PDB entry 5GWS | X-ray diffraction, 2.35 A resolution | chains A and D of the 4 polymer chains in the assembly

# Chain A (and D)
Molecule: 4-hydroxyisolecuine dehydrogenase
From: Bacillus thuringiensis
Notes: chain D of this document is another copy of the same molecule, construct and numbering; everything in this record applies to it too
Reference sequence: A0A0K0Q8K4 (A0A0K0Q8K4_BACTU); numbering as in UniProt (aligned over 1-248)
Chain sequence (282 residues; numbered 1 to 282; the number before each row is that of its first residue):
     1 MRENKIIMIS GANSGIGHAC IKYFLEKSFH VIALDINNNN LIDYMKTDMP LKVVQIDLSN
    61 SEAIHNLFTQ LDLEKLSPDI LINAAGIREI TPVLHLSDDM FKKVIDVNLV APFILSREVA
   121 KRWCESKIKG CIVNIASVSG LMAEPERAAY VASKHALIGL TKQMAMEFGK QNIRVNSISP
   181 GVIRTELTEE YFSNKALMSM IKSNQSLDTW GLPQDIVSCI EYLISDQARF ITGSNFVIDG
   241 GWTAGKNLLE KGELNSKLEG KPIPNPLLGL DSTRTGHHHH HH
Not modelled in the structure: 1-5, 189-195, 246-282 (chain D: 1-5, 41-50, 184-202, 246-282)
Construct notes: expression tag (249-282)
Small-molecule neighbours:
  - NAD (nicotinamide-adenine-dinucleotide): Gly11, Asn13, Ser14, Gly15, Ile16, Gly17, Asp35, Ile36, Asn37, Ile56, Asp57, Leu58, Ser59, Ala84, Ala85, Gly86, Ile87, Val107, Ile135, Ala136, Ser137, Tyr150, Lys154, Pro180, Gly181, Val182, Ile183, Thr185, Glu186, Leu187, Thr188
  - succinic acid (SIN): Arg88, Ser137, Ser139, Glu144, Arg147, Tyr150, Gly181, Leu187, Thr188
What the authors report for this chain:
  - binding site for succinic acid: Arg88, Ser137, Arg147, Tyr150
  - catalytic residues: Ser137, Tyr150 (proposed by the authors, not directly observed)
  - specificity-determining residues: Arg88
  - mutagenesis - R88A, R147A, Y191A: decreased catalytic activity
  - specificity-determining residues: Leu187, Thr188 (from molecular simulation)

# Interface between chain A and chain D
Residue-residue contacts (68):
  Lys162(A) with Ala244(D)
  Ala165(A) with Ser206(D)
  Met166(A) with Ser206(D); Ala244(D), hydrophobic; Gly245(D)
  Gly169(A) with Ser206(D); Leu207(D)
  Lys170(A) with Ser206(D), hydrogen bond (backbone-backbone)
  Val182(A) with Phe230(D)
  Ile183(A) with Phe230(D), hydrophobic
  Gln205(A) with Phe230(D)
  Ser206(A) with Ala165(D); Met166(D); Gly169(D); Lys170(D), hydrogen bond (backbone-backbone)
  Leu207(A) with Gly169(D); Arg229(D); Phe230(D); Thr232(D)
  Asp208(A) with Lys170(D)
  Thr209(A) with Phe230(D)
  Trp210(A) with Arg229(D), hydrogen bond (backbone-side chain); Phe230(D)
  Gly211(A) with Phe230(D)
  Leu212(A) with Arg229(D)
  Asp215(A) with Arg229(D), salt bridge; Phe230(D)
  Ser218(A) with Gln227(D)
  Cys219(A) with Tyr222(D)
  Tyr222(A) with Ser218(D); Cys219(D), hydrogen bond (side chain-backbone); Tyr222(D), hydrophobic
  Gln227(A) with Ser218(D)
  Arg229(A) with Leu207(D); Thr209(D); Trp210(D), hydrogen bond (side chain-backbone); Asp215(D), salt bridge
  Phe230(A) with Val182(D); Gln205(D); Leu207(D), hydrophobic; Thr209(D); Trp210(D); Gly211(D); Asp215(D); Ile238(D); Asp239(D); Gly240(D), hydrogen bond (backbone-backbone)
  Ile231(A) with Ile238(D), hydrophobic
  Thr232(A) with Leu207(D); Asp239(D); Gly240(D); Gly241(D), hydrogen bond (backbone-backbone)
  Ser234(A) with Val237(D), hydrogen bond (side chain-backbone)
  Phe236(A) with Phe236(D), hydrophobic; Val237(D)
  Val237(A) with Ser234(D), hydrogen bond (backbone-side chain); Phe236(D)
  Ile238(A) with Phe230(D); Ile231(D), hydrophobic; Phe236(D), hydrophobic
  Asp239(A) with Phe230(D); Thr232(D)
  Gly240(A) with Phe230(D), hydrogen bond (backbone-backbone); Thr232(D)
  Gly241(A) with Thr232(D), hydrogen bond (backbone-backbone)
  Ala244(A) with Lys162(D); Met166(D), hydrophobic
  Gly245(A) with Met166(D), hydrogen bond (backbone-side chain)
Other interface residues (no listed pair), chain A (36 interface residues in all): Asn172, Arg174, Asn235
Other interface residues (no listed pair), chain D (36 interface residues in all): Asn172, Arg174, Ile183, Asp208, Leu212, Asn235

# Overview
The chain A/chain D interface involves 36 residues from each chain, with 12 hydrogen bonds and 2 salt bridges.
Among the polar pairs are Asp215(A)-Arg229(D), Trp210(A)-Arg229(D) and Tyr222(A)-Cys219(D). Bound to chain A:
NAD and succinic acid. The paper reports catalytic residues Ser137(A) and Tyr150(A); R88A, R147A and Y191A of
chain A reduce catalytic activity.
Chain A and chain D are both 4-hydroxyisolecuine dehydrogenase (Bacillus thuringiensis); the structure,
4-hydroxyisoleucine dehydrogenase complexed with NADH and succinate, was determined by X-ray diffraction (same
publication as 5GWR and 5GWT).
